6SSK - chains A and F of the 9 polymer chains in the assembly; structure by electron microscopy, 3.18 A resolution.

# Chain A (and F)
Molecule: Endogenous retrovirus group K member 24 Gag polyprotein
Organism: Homo sapiens
Notes: chain F of this document is another copy of the same molecule, construct and numbering; everything in this record applies to it too
UniProtKB: P63145 (GAK24_HUMAN); residues 1-246 here correspond to UniProt positions 283-528 (UniProt number = residue number + 282)
Amino-acid sequence (248 residues; numbered 1 to 248; the number before each row is that of its first residue):
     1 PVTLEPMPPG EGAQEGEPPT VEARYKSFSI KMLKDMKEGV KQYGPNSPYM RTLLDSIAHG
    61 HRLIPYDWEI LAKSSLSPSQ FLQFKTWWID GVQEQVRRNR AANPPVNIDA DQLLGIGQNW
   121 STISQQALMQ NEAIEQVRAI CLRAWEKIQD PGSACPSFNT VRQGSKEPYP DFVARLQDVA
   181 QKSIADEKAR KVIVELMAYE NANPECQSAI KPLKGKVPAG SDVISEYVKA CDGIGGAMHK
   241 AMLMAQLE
Not modelled in the structure: 7-20, 236-248 (chain F: 6-20, 237-248)
Cystine bridges: C206-C231
Differences from the reference sequence: conflict H59 (Tyr341 in P63145); expression tag (247-248)
What the authors report for this chain:
  - mutagenesis - I193A/L196A: abolished binding to self-association

# Chain A / chain F interface
Contacting residue pairs (9):
  S157(A) with E200(F)
  F158(A) with E200(F)
  N159(A) with E200(F), hydrogen bond (side chain-backbone); N201(F)
  I193(A) with L196(F), hydrophobic
  L196(A) with I193(F), hydrophobic
  E200(A) with S157(F); F158(F); N159(F)
Interface residues without a listed pair, chain A (9 interface residues in all): A189, V192, N201
Interface residues without a listed pair, chain F (8 interface residues in all): V192

# Summary
9 residues of chain A face 8 of chain F across their interface, with 1 hydrogen bond. Its one hydrogen-bonded
contact is N159(A)-E200(F). The paper reports that I193A/L196A of chain A abolish binding to self-association.
Both chains are Endogenous retrovirus group K member 24 Gag polyprotein (Homo sapiens). Entry 6SSK (Human
endogenous retrovirus (HML2) mature capsid assembly, D5 capsule) was determined by electron microscopy
together with 6SA9, 6SSJ, 6SSL and 6SSM from the same study.
